PDB entry 5L6C | X-ray diffraction, 2.60 A resolution | chains O and U of the 28 polymer chains in the assembly

[Chain O]
Molecule: Proteasome subunit alpha type-2
From: Saccharomyces cerevisiae (strain ATCC 204508 / S288c)
Notes: EC 3.4.25.1
UniProt: P23639 (PSA2_YEAST); residues 1-250 here = UniProt positions 1-250
Chain sequence (250 residues; each row starts with the number of its first residue):
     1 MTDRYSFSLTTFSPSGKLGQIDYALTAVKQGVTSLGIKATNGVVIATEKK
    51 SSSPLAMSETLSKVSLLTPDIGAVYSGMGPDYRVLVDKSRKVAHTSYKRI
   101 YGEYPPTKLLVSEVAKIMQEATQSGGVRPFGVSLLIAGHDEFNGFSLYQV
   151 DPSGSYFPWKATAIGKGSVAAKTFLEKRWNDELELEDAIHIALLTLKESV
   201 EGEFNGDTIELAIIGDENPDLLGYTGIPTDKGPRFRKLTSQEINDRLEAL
Swiss-Prot annotation at these positions:
  - cross-link: Lys108 (Glycyl lysine isopeptide (Lys-Gly) (interchain with G-Cter in ubiquitin))

[Chain U]
Molecule: Proteasome subunit alpha type-1
From: Saccharomyces cerevisiae (strain ATCC 204508 / S288c)
Notes: EC 3.4.25.1
UniProt: P21243 (PSA1_YEAST); residues -8 to 243 here correspond to UniProt positions 1-252 (UniProt number = residue number + 9)
Chain sequence (252 residues; each row starts with the number of its first residue; numbers below 1 keep their minus sign (Met-8 is residue -8)):
    -8 MSGAAAASAAGYDRHITIFSPEGRLYQVEYAFKATNQTNINSLAVRGKDC
    42 TVVISQKKVPDKLLDPTTVSYIFCISRTIGMVVNGPIPDARNAALRAKAE
    92 AAEFRYKYGYDMPCDVLAKRMANLSQIYTQRAYMRPLGVILTFVSVDEEL
   142 GPSIYKTDPAGYYVGYKATATGPKQQEITTNLENHFKKSKIDHINEESWE
   192 KVVEFAITHMIDALGTEFSKNDLEVGVATKDKFFTLSAENIEERLVAIAE
   242 QD
Disordered / not traced: -8 to 1, 243

[Chain O / chain U interface]
Contacting residue pairs (66; chain O residue first):
  Asp3(O) with Tyr124(U)
  Tyr5(O) with Ile7(U); Ala123(U), hydrophobic; Tyr124(U), hydrophobic
  Leu9(O) with Ile9(U), hydrophobic; Ala123(U), hydrophobic
  Gln20(O) with Ile9(U); Phe10(U), hydrogen bond (side chain-backbone)
  Tyr23(O) with Phe10(U), hydrophobic; Ser11(U); Pro12(U), hydrophobic; Gly14(U)
  Ala24(O) with Phe10(U), hydrophobic
  Thr26(O) with Pro12(U); Glu13(U)
  Ala27(O) with Gly14(U)
  Ser52(O) with Tyr153(U), hydrogen bond
  Pro54(O) with Lys158(U), hydrogen bond (backbone-side chain); Glu174(U)
  Leu55(O) with Tyr157(U); Lys158(U), hydrogen bond (backbone-backbone); Ala159(U); Thr170(U); Leu173(U), hydrophobic; Glu174(U); Phe177(U), hydrophobic
  Ala56(O) with Gly156(U); Tyr157(U), hydrophobic
  Met57(O) with Arg37(U); Val155(U); Gly156(U), hydrogen bond (backbone-backbone); Tyr157(U); Lys158(U)
  Thr60(O) with Tyr146(U); Val155(U); Gly156(U), hydrogen bond (side chain-backbone)
  Leu61(O) with Tyr153(U), hydrophobic; Val155(U), hydrophobic
  Met78(O) with Phe10(U), hydrophobic; Leu16(U), hydrophobic
  Pro80(O) with Gln117(U); Ala151(U); Gly152(U); Tyr153(U)
  Asp81(O) with Gln117(U)
  Arg83(O) with Ala113(U), hydrogen bond (side chain-backbone); Asn114(U); Gly152(U), hydrogen bond (side chain-backbone); Tyr154(U)
  Val84(O) with Asn114(U); Gln117(U)
  Asp87(O) with Lys110(U), salt bridge; Asn114(U)
  Gly126(O) with Gln121(U); Arg122(U); Ala123(U), hydrogen bond (backbone-backbone)
  Val127(O) with Gln121(U); Arg122(U)
  Arg128(O) with Thr8(U); Phe10(U); Leu16(U); Thr120(U), hydrogen bond (side chain-backbone); Gln121(U), hydrogen bond (backbone-backbone)
  Pro129(O) with Phe10(U)
  Phe130(O) with Gln121(U)
  Gly131(O) with Phe10(U)
Also at the interface, not in a pair above, chain O (31 interface residues in all): Met1, Thr2, Ser53, Ala121
Also at the interface, not in a pair above, chain U (34 interface residues in all): Thr160

[Summary]
Chain O and chain U form an interface of 31 and 34 residues respectively; the contacts include 11 hydrogen
bonds and 1 salt bridge. Polar contacts include Asp87(O)-Lys110(U), Gln20(O)-Phe10(U) and Ser52(O)-Tyr153(U).
Here chain O is Proteasome subunit alpha type-2 and chain U is Proteasome subunit alpha type-1, both from
Saccharomyces cerevisiae (strain ATCC 204508 / S288c). Entry 5L6C (Yeast 20S proteasome with mouse beta5i
(1-138) and mouse beta6 (97-111; 118-133) in complex with epoxyketone ...) was determined by X-ray diffraction
together with 5L52, 5L54, 5L55, 5L5A, 5L5B, 5L5D and 30 further entries from the same study.
